PDB entry 2A45 | X-ray diffraction, 3.65 A resolution | chains G and K of the 10 polymer chains in the assembly

[Chain G]
Protein: Fibrinogen alpha chain
From: Homo sapiens
Notes: fragment: UNP P02671, residues 36-92
UniProtKB: P02671 (FIBA_HUMAN); residues 17-73 here correspond to UniProt positions 36-92 (UniProt number = residue number + 19)
Amino-acid sequence (57 residues; each row starts with the number of its first residue):
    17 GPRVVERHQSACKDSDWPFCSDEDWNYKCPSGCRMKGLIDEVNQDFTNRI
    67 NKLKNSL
Unresolved in the structure: 17-25
Swiss-Prot annotation at these positions:
  - region: Gly17 to Arg19 (Alpha-chain polymerization, binding distal domain of another fibrin gamma chain)
  - modified residue (Phosphoserine): Ser26, Ser31, Ser37

[Chain K]
Protein: Fibrinogen beta chain
From: Homo sapiens
UniProtKB: P02675 (FIBB_HUMAN); residues 15-105 here correspond to UniProt positions 45-135 (UniProt number = residue number + 30)
Amino-acid sequence (91 residues; row label = number of the first residue in the row):
    15 GHRPLDKKREEAPSLRPAPPPISGGGYRARPAKAAATQKKVERKAPDAGG
    65 CLHADPDLGVLCPTGCQLQEALLQQERPIRNSVDELNNNVE
Unresolved in the structure: 15-53
Swiss-Prot annotation at these positions:
  - region: Gly15 to Arg17 (Beta-chain polymerization, binding distal domain of another fibrin)

[How chain G and chain K interact]
Disulfides between the chains: Cys36(G)-Cys65(K)
Residue-residue contacts (32; chain G residue first):
  Trp33(G) - Asp61(K)
  Trp33(G) - Val74(K)
  Pro34(G) - Gly64(K)
  Pro34(G) - Cys65(K)
  Pro34(G) - Leu66(K)  hydrogen bond (backbone-backbone)
  Phe35(G) - Cys65(K)
  Phe35(G) - Leu66(K)  hydrophobic
  Phe35(G) - Ala68(K)  hydrophobic
  Cys36(G) - Cys65(K)  disulfide
  Cys36(G) - Leu66(K)  hydrogen bond (side chain-backbone)
  Cys36(G) - His67(K)  hydrogen bond (side chain-backbone)
  Cys36(G) - Leu75(K)  hydrophobic
  Asp40(G) - Cys65(K)  hydrogen bond
  Asn42(G) - Thr78(K)
  Tyr43(G) - Pro77(K)
  Tyr43(G) - Thr78(K)
  Tyr43(G) - Gln81(K)
  Lys44(G) - Gly63(K)  hydrogen bond (side chain-backbone)
  Lys44(G) - Gly64(K)
  Lys44(G) - Leu75(K)
  Lys44(G) - Cys76(K)
  Lys44(G) - Pro77(K)
  Lys44(G) - Thr78(K)
  Cys45(G) - Leu75(K)
  Cys45(G) - Cys76(K)  hydrogen bond (backbone-backbone)
  Pro46(G) - Leu72(K)  hydrophobic
  Pro46(G) - Val74(K)
  Pro46(G) - Leu75(K)
  Arg50(G) - Pro70(K)
  Arg50(G) - Asp71(K)  hydrogen bond (side chain-backbone)
  Arg50(G) - Leu72(K)
  Leu54(G) - Asp71(K)
Other interface residues (no listed pair), chain G (14 interface residues in all): Trp41, Ser47

[Overview]
14 residues of chain G face 16 of chain K across their interface, with 1 disulfide bond and 7 hydrogen bonds.
Among the polar pairs are Cys36(G)-Leu66(K), Cys36(G)-His67(K) and Asp40(G)-Cys65(K).
Here chain G is Fibrinogen alpha chain and chain K is Fibrinogen beta chain, both from Homo sapiens. Entry
2A45 (Crystal structure of the complex between thrombin and the central "E" region of fibrin) was determined
by X-ray diffraction.
